Entry 5IHJ (X-ray diffraction, 2.20 A resolution); this record covers chain A.

# Chain A
Protein: Maltose-binding periplasmic protein, Fimbrial protein
From: Escherichia coli (strain K12)
UniProtKB: chimeric construct of P0AEX9, A0A140QW15: residues 1-366 from P0AEX9 (MALE_ECOLI) positions 27-392 (UniProt number = residue number + 26); residues 1024-1136 from A0A140QW15 positions 30-142 (UniProt number = residue number - 994)
Sequence (495 residues; each row starts with the number of its first residue; note: 652 numbers in that range are skipped by the numbering (no residue carries them; nothing is unmodelled there); numbering starts at 0):
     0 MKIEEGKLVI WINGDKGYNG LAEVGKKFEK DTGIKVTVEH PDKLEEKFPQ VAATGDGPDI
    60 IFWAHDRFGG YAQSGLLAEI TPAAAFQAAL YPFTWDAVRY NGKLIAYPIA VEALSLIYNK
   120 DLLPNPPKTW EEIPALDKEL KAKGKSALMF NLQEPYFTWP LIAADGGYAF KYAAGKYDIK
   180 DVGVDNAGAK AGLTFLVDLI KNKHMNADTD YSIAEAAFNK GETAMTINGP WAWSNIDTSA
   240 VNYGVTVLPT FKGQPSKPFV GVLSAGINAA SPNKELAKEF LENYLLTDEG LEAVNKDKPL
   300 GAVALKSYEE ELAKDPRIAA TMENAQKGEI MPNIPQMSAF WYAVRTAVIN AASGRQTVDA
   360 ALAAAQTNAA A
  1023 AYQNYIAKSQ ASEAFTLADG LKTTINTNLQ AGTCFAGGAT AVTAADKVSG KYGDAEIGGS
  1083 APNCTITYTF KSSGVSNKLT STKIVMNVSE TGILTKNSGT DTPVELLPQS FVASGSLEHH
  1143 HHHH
Not modelled in the structure: 0-1, 1138-1146
Sequence notes: initiating methionine (0); engineered mutation Ala82 (Asp108 in P0AEX9), Ala83 (Lys109 in P0AEX9), Ala87 (Asp113 in P0AEX9), Ala88 (Lys114 in P0AEX9), Ala172 (Glu198 in P0AEX9), Ala173 (Asn199 in P0AEX9), Ala239 (Lys265 in P0AEX9), Ala359 (Glu385 in P0AEX9), Ala362 (Lys388 in P0AEX9), Ala363 (Asp389 in P0AEX9); linker (367-370, 1023); expression tag (1137-1146)
Cystine bridges: Cys1056-Cys1086
Bound ions: Ca2+ site 1 near Asp120 (its only coordinating residue here); Ca2+ site 2 near Ser337 (its only coordinating residue here)

# In short
Chain A is Maltose-binding periplasmic protein, Fimbrial protein (Escherichia coli (strain K12)); the
structure, Fusion of Maltose-binding Protein and PilA from Acinetobacter baumannii BIDMC57, was determined by
X-ray diffraction, deposited together with 5CFV.
